5XJ0 - chains A and C of the 9 polymer chains in the assembly; structure by X-ray diffraction, 4.00 A resolution (low resolution: residue-level contacts below are approximate; hydrogen-bond / salt-bridge calls are withheld).

== Chain A ==
Molecule: DNA-directed RNA polymerase subunit alpha
Source organism: Thermus thermophilus HB8
Notes: EC 2.7.7.6
Reference sequence: Q5SHR6 (RPOA_THET8); residue numbers follow UniProt; this construct covers 1-315
Amino-acid sequence (315 residues; numbered 1 to 315; the number before each row is that of its first residue):
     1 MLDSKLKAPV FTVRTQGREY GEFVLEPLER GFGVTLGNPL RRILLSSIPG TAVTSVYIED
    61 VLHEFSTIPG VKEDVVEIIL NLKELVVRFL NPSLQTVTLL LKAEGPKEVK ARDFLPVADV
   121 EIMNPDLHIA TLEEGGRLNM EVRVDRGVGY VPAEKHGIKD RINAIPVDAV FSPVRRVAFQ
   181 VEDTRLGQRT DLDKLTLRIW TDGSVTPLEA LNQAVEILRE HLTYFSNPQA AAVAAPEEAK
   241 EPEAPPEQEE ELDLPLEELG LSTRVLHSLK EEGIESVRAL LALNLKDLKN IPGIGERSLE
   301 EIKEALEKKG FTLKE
Disordered / not traced: 1-5, 231-315

== Chain C ==
Molecule: DNA-directed RNA polymerase subunit beta
Source organism: Thermus thermophilus HB8
Notes: EC 2.7.7.6
Reference sequence: Q8RQE9 (RPOB_THET8); residues 1-1119 here = UniProt positions 1-1119
Amino-acid sequence (1119 residues; each row starts with the number of its first residue):
     1 MEIKRFGRIR EVIPLPPLTE IQVESYRRAL QADVPPEKRE NVGIQAAFRE TFPIEEEDKG
    61 KGGLVLDFLE YRLGEPPFPQ DECREKDLTY QAPLYARLQL IHKDTGLIKE DEVFLGHIPL
   121 MTEDGSFIIN GADRVIVSQI HRSPGVYFTP DPARPGRYIA SIIPLPKRGP WIDLEVEPNG
   181 VVSMKVNKRK FPLVLLLRVL GYDQETLARE LGAYGELVQG LMDESVFAMR PEEALIRLFT
   241 LLRPGDPPKR DKAVAYVYGL IADPRRYDLG EAGRYKAEEK LGIRLSGRTL ARFEDGEFKD
   301 EVFLPTLRYL FALTAGVPGH EVDDIDHLGN RRIRTVGELM TDQFRVGLAR LARGVRERML
   361 MGSEDSLTPA KLVNSRPLEA AIREFFSRSQ LSQFKDETNP LSSLRHKRRI SALGPGGLTR
   421 ERAGFDVRDV HRTHYGRICP VETPEGANIG LITSLAAYAR VDELGFIRTP YRRVVGGVVT
   481 DEVVYMTATE EDRYTIAQAN TPLEGNRIAA ERVVARRKGE PVIVSPEEVE FMDVSPKQVF
   541 SVNTNLIPFL EHDDANRALM GSNMQTQAVP LIRAQAPVVM TGLEERVVRD SLAALYAEED
   601 GEVAKVDGNR IVVRYEDGRL VEYPLRRFYR SNQGTALDQR PRVVVGQRVR KGDLLADGPA
   661 SENGFLALGQ NVLVAIMPFD GYNFEDAIVI SEELLKRDFY TSIHIERYEI EARDTKLGPE
   721 RITRDIPHLS EAALRDLDEE GVVRIGAEVK PGDILVGRTS FKGESEPTPE ERLLRSIFGE
   781 KARDVKDTSL RVPPGEGGIV VRTVRLRRGD PGVELKPGVR EVVRVYVAQK RKLQVGDKLA
   841 NRHGNKGVVA KILPVEDMPH LPDGTPVDVI LNPLGVPSRM NLGQILETHL GLAGYFLGQR
   901 YISPIFDGAK EPEIKELLAQ AFEVYFGKRK GEGFGVDKRE VEVLRRAEKL GLVTPGKTPE
   961 EQLKELFLQG KVVLYDGRTG EPIEGPIVVG QMFIMKLYHM VEDKMHARST GPYSLITQQP
  1021 LGGKAQFGGQ RFGEMEVWAL EAYGAAHTLQ EMLTLKSDDI EGRNAAYEAI IKGEDVPEPS
  1081 VPESFRVLVK ELQALALDVQ TLDEKDNPVD IFEGLASKR
Disordered / not traced: 1115-1119

== How chain A and chain C interact ==
Pairs across the interface (86; chain A residue first):
  E22(A) with E932(C); F934(C)
  V34(A) with R939(C); T979(C); G980(C)
  N38(A) with G977(C); R978(C); T979(C); G980(C)
  R41(A) with H860(C); G864(C)
  R42(A) with E856(C); D857(C); G977(C); R978(C)
  L45(A) with E856(C)
  S46(A) with E856(C)
  L62(A) with G746(C)
  H63(A) with I745(C); I799(C); V800(C); V801(C)
  E64(A) with K830(C)
  F65(A) with F628(C); I703(C); I799(C); V801(C); A828(C); Q829(C); K830(C)
  T67(A) with G608(C); N609(C); R627(C)
  P69(A) with D607(C)
  G70(A) with D607(C)
  V71(A) with D607(C); G608(C)
  K72(A) with G608(C); P641(C); R642(C); V643(C); V644(C)
  D74(A) with F628(C); R640(C)
  E77(A) with R640(C); R642(C)
  L80(A) with R573(C)
  K83(A) with K696(C); D698(C)
  E133(A) with K605(C); V606(C); D607(C); R610(C); V645(C)
  Y150(A) with E692(C); L695(C); K696(C); K832(C)
  E154(A) with K832(C)
  D168(A) with D698(C); K832(C)
  V170(A) with K696(C)
  R176(A) with D863(C); G864(C); T865(C)
  V177(A) with G864(C)
  A178(A) with P862(C); D863(C); G864(C)
  F179(A) with R939(C); G980(C)
  Q180(A) with R929(C); F934(C); G935(C); D937(C)
  V181(A) with D937(C); K938(C)
  E182(A) with F934(C); G935(C); V936(C); K938(C)
  D183(A) with K938(C)
  D193(A) with K938(C)
  T196(A) with F934(C)
  R198(A) with E932(C); F934(C)
Interface residues without a listed pair, chain A (44 interface residues in all): Y20, S66, I68, V76, P152, I162, D191, L192
Interface residues without a listed pair, chain C (55 interface residues in all): I572, A604, D638, R744, G933, D976, E981

== Overview ==
44 residues of chain A and 55 residues of chain C are in contact.
Chain A is DNA-directed RNA polymerase subunit alpha and chain C is DNA-directed RNA polymerase subunit beta,
both from Thermus thermophilus HB8; the structure, T. thermophilus RNA polymerase holoenzyme bound with gp39
and gp76, was determined by X-ray diffraction.
